Entry 1S03 (X-ray diffraction, 2.70 A resolution); this record covers chains A and H.

# Chain A
Molecule: 47-nt RNA strand
Sequence (47 nucleotides; numbered 1 to 47; the number before each row is that of its first residue):
     1 GGACGAUGGC GAAACUGCAU GAGGCAAUUC AUGCAAGUCC CUCGUCC
Metal / ion sites: Zn2+ site 1 near G1 (its only coordinating residue here); Zn2+ site 2 near G2 (its only coordinating residue here); Zn2+ site 3 near G8 (its only coordinating residue here)

# Chain H
Protein: 30S ribosomal protein S8
Source organism: Escherichia coli
UniProt: P0A7W7 (RS8_ECOLI); residues 1-129 here = UniProt positions 1-129
Sequence (129 residues; each row starts with the number of its first residue):
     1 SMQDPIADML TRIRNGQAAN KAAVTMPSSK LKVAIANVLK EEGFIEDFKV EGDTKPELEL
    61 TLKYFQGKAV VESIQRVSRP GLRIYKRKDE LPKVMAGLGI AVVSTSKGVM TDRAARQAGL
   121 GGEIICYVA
Not modelled in the structure: 1-2
What the authors report for this chain:
  - binding site for the 47-nt RNA strand: Pro-27 to Lys-32, Tyr-85, Ser-104, Thr-105 to Gly-108, Gly-119 to Glu-123

# Chain A / chain H interface
Contacting residue pairs (34):
  A12(A) with Ser-106(H), hydrogen bond to the sugar; Lys-107(H), hydrogen bond to the phosphate
  A13(A) with Ser-106(H), sugar contact; Lys-107(H), salt bridge to the phosphate
  A14(A) with Ser-104(H), hydrogen bond to the base; Thr-105(H), base contact; Ser-106(H), base contact; Gly-108(H), sugar contact; Val-109(H), sugar contact
  C15(A) with Arg-83(H), sugar contact; Ser-104(H), hydrogen bond to the sugar; Glu-123(H), hydrogen bond to the sugar
  U16(A) with Arg-83(H), sugar contact
  U28(A) with Pro-5(H), sugar contact; Asp-8(H), base contact; Arg-12(H), base contact; Pro-27(H), base contact; Lys-32(H), hydrogen bond to the base
  U29(A) with Pro-5(H), phosphate contact; Ser-28(H), sugar contact
  C30(A) with Ser-29(H), phosphate contact; Lys-30(H), hydrogen bond to the phosphate
  A31(A) with Lys-30(H), salt bridge to the phosphate
  G37(A) with Tyr-85(H), base contact
  U38(A) with Tyr-85(H), phosphate contact
  C39(A) with Lys-86(H), sugar contact; Arg-87(H), phosphate contact; Leu-120(H), sugar contact; Gly-121(H), hydrogen bond to the sugar; Gly-122(H), sugar contact
  C40(A) with Arg-87(H), salt bridge to the phosphate; Lys-88(H), hydrogen bond to the phosphate; Gly-119(H), sugar contact; Gly-121(H), phosphate contact
Interface residues without a listed pair, chain A (14 interface residues in all): G2
Interface residues without a listed pair, chain H (26 interface residues in all): Leu-31, Glu-90

# Summary
14 residues of chain A face 26 of chain H across their interface; the contacts include 9 hydrogen bonds and 3
salt bridges. Polar contacts include A14(A)/Ser-104(H), U28(A)/Lys-32(H) and A12(A)/Ser-106(H). The paper
reports a binding site for the 47-nt RNA strand at Pro-27(H), Tyr-85(H) and Ser-104(H) among others.
Chain A is a 47-nt RNA strand and chain H is 30S ribosomal protein S8 (Escherichia coli); the structure, The
Structure of a Ribosomal Protein S8/spc Operon mRNA Complex, was determined by X-ray diffraction.
